Entry 1FBV (X-ray diffraction, 2.90 A resolution); this record covers chains A and B of the 3 polymer chains in the assembly.

Chain A:
Molecule: Signal transduction protein cbl
Organism: Homo sapiens
UniProtKB: P22681 (CBL_HUMAN); numbering as in UniProt (aligned over 47-434)
Sequence (388 residues; row label = number of the first residue in the row):
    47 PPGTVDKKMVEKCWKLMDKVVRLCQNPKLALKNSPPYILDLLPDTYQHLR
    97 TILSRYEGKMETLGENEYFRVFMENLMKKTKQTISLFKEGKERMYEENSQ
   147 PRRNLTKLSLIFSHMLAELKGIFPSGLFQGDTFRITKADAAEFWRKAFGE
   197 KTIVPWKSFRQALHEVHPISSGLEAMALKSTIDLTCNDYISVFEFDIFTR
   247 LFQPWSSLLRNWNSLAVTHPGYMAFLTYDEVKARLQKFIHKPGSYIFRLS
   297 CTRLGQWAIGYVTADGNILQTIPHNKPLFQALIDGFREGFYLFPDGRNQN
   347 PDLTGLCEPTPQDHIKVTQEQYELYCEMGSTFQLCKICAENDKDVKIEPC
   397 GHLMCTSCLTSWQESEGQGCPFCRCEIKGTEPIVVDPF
Metal / ion sites: Zn2+ site 1: Cys381, Cys384, Cys401, Cys404; Zn2+ site 2: Cys396, His398, Cys416, Cys419
UniProt features mapped onto this chain:
  - zinc finger: Cys381 to Arg420 (RING-type)
  - region: Leu352 to Leu380 (Linker)
  - binding site (Ca(2+)): Asp229, Thr231, Asn233, Tyr235, Glu240
  - binding site (4-O-phospho-L-tyrosine): Arg294
  - modified residue: Tyr371 (Phosphotyrosine)

Chain B:
Molecule: Zap-70 peptide
Sequence (9 residues; numbered 4 to 12; the number before each row is that of its first residue):
     4 SDGYTPEPA
Modified positions: Tyr7 (o-phosphotyrosine; PTR)

How chain A and chain B interact:
Pairs across the interface - 26 pairs, chain A then chain B:
  Tyr83(A) with Asp5(B), hydrogen bond
  Tyr274(A) with Asp5(B), hydrogen bond (side chain-backbone); Gly6(B), hydrogen bond (side chain-backbone); Tyr7(B)
  Arg294(A) with Tyr7(B)
  Ser296(A) with Tyr7(B)
  Cys297(A) with Tyr7(B)
  Thr298(A) with Tyr7(B)
  Tyr307(A) with Thr8(B); Pro9(B); Pro11(B)
  Leu315(A) with Thr8(B)
  Gln316(A) with Tyr7(B); Thr8(B), hydrogen bond (backbone-backbone)
  Thr317(A) with Thr8(B); Pro9(B); Glu10(B); Pro11(B)
  Ile318(A) with Tyr7(B)
  Pro319(A) with Glu10(B)
  His320(A) with Glu10(B), hydrogen bond (backbone-side chain)
  Lys322(A) with Glu10(B)
  Glu334(A) with Ala12(B)
  Phe336(A) with Pro11(B), hydrophobic; Ala12(B)
  Tyr337(A) with Pro11(B)
Other interface residues (no listed pair), chain A (22 interface residues in all): Asn79, Pro81, Asp275, Arg299, Ala304
Other interface residues (no listed pair), chain B (9 interface residues in all): Ser4

In short:
Chain A and chain B form an interface of 22 and 9 residues respectively; the contacts include 5 hydrogen
bonds. Polar pairs include Tyr83(A)-Asp5(B), Tyr274(A)-Asp5(B) and Tyr274(A)-Gly6(B). From UniProt: 5
Ca2+-binding residues and residue binding 4-O-phospho-L-tyrosine Arg294(A) on chain A.
Here chain A is Signal transduction protein cbl (Homo sapiens) and chain B is Zap-70 peptide. Entry 1FBV
(Structure of a cbl-UBCH7 complex: ring domain function in ubiquitin-protein ligases) was determined by X-ray
diffraction.
